3GKJ - chain A; structure by X-ray diffraction, 1.60 A resolution.

== Chain A ==
Molecule: Niemann-Pick C1 protein
From: Homo sapiens
UniProt: O15118 (NPC1_HUMAN); residue numbers follow UniProt; this construct covers 23-252
Amino-acid sequence (232 residues; row label = number of the first residue in the row):
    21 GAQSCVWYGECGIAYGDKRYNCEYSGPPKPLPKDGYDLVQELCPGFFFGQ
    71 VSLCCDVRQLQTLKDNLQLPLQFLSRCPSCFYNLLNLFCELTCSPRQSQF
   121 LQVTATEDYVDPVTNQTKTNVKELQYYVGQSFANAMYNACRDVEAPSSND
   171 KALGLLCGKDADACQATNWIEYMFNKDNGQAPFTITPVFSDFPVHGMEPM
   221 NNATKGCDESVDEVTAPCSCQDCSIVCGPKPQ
Not modelled in the structure: 21-22, 248-252
Differences from the reference sequence: expression tag (21-22); engineered mutation Gln70 (Asn in O15118), Gln122 (Asn in O15118), Gln185 (Asn in O15118)
Modified positions: Asn158 (glycosylation site)
UniProt features mapped onto this chain:
  - region: Leu175 to Ile205 (Important for cholesterol binding and cholesterol transfer from NPC1 to liposomes)
  - binding site (cholesterol): Asn41, Gln79
  - site: Phe108 (Important for cholesterol binding)
  - glycosylation (N-linked (GlcNAc...) asparagine): Asn135, Asn158, Asn222
  - natural variant: Cys63 (C63R: In NPC1), Cys74 (C74Y: In NPC1), Gln92 (Q92R: In NPC1), Cys113 (C113R: In NPC1), Thr137 (T137M: In NPC1), Pro166 (P166S: In NPC1), Cys177 (C177G: In NPC1; C177Y: In NPC1), Asn222 (N222S: In NPC1), Val231 (V231G: In NPC1), Pro237 (P237S: No effect on function), Asp242 (D242H: In NPC1; D242N: In NPC1), Cys247 (C247Y: In NPC1), 1 further natural variant entry in UniProt
  - mutagenesis: Val26 to Trp27 (Nearly abolishes 25-hydroxycholesterol binding. Reduces cholesterol binding), Arg39 to Asn41 (Strongly reduces cholesterol and 25-hydroxycholesterol binding), Asn41 (N41A: Nearly abolishes cholesterol and 25-hydroxycholesterol binding), Cys63 (C63S: Loss of function), Cys74 to Cys75 (Loss of function), Thr82 to Leu83 (Strongly reduces cholesterol and 25-hydroxycholesterol binding), Gln88 (Q88A: Decreased affinity for NPC2 and decreased cholesterol transfer from NPC2 to NPC1; when associated with A-92 and A-96), Gln92 (Q92A: Decreased affinity for NPC2 and decreased cholesterol transfer from NPC2 to NPC1; when associated with A-88 and A-96), Arg96 (R96A: Decreased affinity for NPC2 and decreased cholesterol transfer from NPC2 to NPC1; when associated with A-88 and A-92), Cys97 (C97S: Loss of function), Phe101 to Tyr102 (Strongly reduces 25-hydroxycholesterol binding. No effect on cholesterol binding), Asn106 to Phe108 (Nearly abolishes cholesterol and 25-hydroxycholesterol binding), 13 further mutagenesis entries in UniProt
Disulfide bonds: Cys25-Cys74, Cys31-Cys42, Cys63-Cys109, Cys75-Cys113, Cys97-Cys238, Cys100-Cys160, Cys177-Cys184, Cys227-Cys243, Cys240-Cys247
Covalent attachments: N-acetylglucosamine (NAG) linked to Asn222
Residues lining bound ligands:
  - 25-hydroxycholesterol (HC3): Trp27, Asn41, Gln79, Thr82, Leu83, Asn86, Leu89, Pro90, Phe108, Leu111, Thr112, Leu176, Tyr192, Met193, Phe194, Asn198, Gln200, Ala201, Pro202, Phe203, Ile205
  - N-acetylglucosamine (NAG; 2-acetamido-2-deoxy-beta-D-glucopyranose): Asn158, Arg161, Asp162, Cys227, Ser244, Ile245
Reported in the primary citation:
  - binding site for 25-hydroxycholesterol: Trp27, Glu30, Asn41, Gln79, Leu83, Phe108, Leu175, Pro202, Phe203, Ile205
  - mutagenesis - P202A/F203A: abolished binding to 25-hydroxycholesterol
  - mutagenesis - V26A/W27A, R39A/Y40A/N41A (less than 25% of WT), T82A/L83A (less than 25% of WT), F101A/Y102A, N106A/L107A/F108A (less than 25% of WT), L144A/Q145A, Y146A/Y147A, T187A/N188A, N195A/K196A, D197A/N198A (less than 25% of WT), G199A/Q200A, T204A/I205A (less than 25% of WT): decreased binding to 25-hydroxycholesterol
  - conformationally variable residues (helix shift): Asn86, Leu87
  - mutagenesis - N70Q/N122Q/N185Q: unchanged binding to 25-hydroxycholesterol
  - mutagenesis - Y28A/G29A/E30A, L80A/Q81A, W189A/I190A, M193A/F194A, V208A/F209A: abolished expression

== Summary ==
Ligands of chain A: N-acetylglucosamine and 25-hydroxycholesterol. N-acetylglucosamine is covalently linked to
Asn222. UniProt lists cholesterol-binding residues Asn41 and Gln79 and 55 mutagenesis sites. From the paper: a
binding site for 25-hydroxycholesterol at Trp27, Glu30 and Asn41 among others; V26A/W27A, R39A/Y40A/N41A and
T82A/L83A, among others, reduce binding to 25-hydroxycholesterol; 19 substitutions were tested in all.
Chain A is Niemann-Pick C1 protein (Homo sapiens); the structure, NPC1D(NTD):25hydroxycholesterol, was
determined by X-ray diffraction together with 3GKH and 3GKI from the same study.
